6PIG - chains H and I of the 11 polymer chains in the assembly; structure by electron microscopy, 3.50 A resolution.

== Chain H ==
Name: type I-F CRISPR-associated endoribonuclease Cas6/Csy4
Organism: Vibrio cholerae
Sequence (198 residues; row label = number of the first residue in the row):
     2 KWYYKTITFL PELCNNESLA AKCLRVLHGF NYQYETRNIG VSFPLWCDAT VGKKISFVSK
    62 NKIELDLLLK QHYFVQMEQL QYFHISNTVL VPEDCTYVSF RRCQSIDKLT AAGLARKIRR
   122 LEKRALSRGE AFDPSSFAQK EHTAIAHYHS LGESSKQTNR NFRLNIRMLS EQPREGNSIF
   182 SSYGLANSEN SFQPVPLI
Not modelled in the structure: 199

== Chain I ==
Name: TniQ monomer 1
Organism: Vibrio cholerae
Sequence (358 residues; row label = number of the first residue in the row; note: 37 numbers in that range are skipped by the numbering (no residue carries them; nothing is unmodelled there); numbering starts at 0):
     0 AMFLQRPKPY SDESLESFFI RVANKNGYGD VHRFLEATKR FLQDIDHNGY QTFPTDITRI
    60 NPYSAKNSSS ARTASFLKLA QLTFNEPPEL LGLAINRTNM KYSPSTSAVV RGAEVFPRSL
   120 LRTHSIPCCP LCLRENGYAS YLWHFQGYEY CHSHNVPLIT TCS
   193 GHEAACTVSN WLAGHESKPL PNLPKSYRWG LVHWWMGIKD S
   236 DHFSFVQFFS NWPRSFHSII EDEVEFNLEH AVVSTSELRL KDLLGRLFFG SIRLPERNLQ
   296 HNIILGELLC YLENRLWQDK GLIANLKMNA LEATVMLNCS LDQIASMVEQ RILKPNRKSK
   361 DVTDYLFHFG DIFCLWLAEF QSDEFNRSFY VSRW
Not modelled in the structure: 0

== Interface between chain H and chain I ==
Pairs across the interface (11; chain H residue first):
  Leu-14(H) / Val-267(I)
  Leu-14(H) / Arg-274(I)
  Cys-15(H) / Val-267(I)  hydrophobic
  Asn-16(H) / Val-268(I)
  Ser-19(H) / Val-267(I)
  Ser-19(H) / Val-268(I)  hydrogen bond (side chain-backbone)
  Ser-19(H) / Ser-269(I)
  Leu-20(H) / Val-267(I)  hydrophobic
  Lys-23(H) / Glu-264(I)  salt bridge
  Gln-77(H) / Phe-261(I)
  Gln-77(H) / His-265(I)
Also at the interface, not in a pair above, chain H (11 interface residues in all): Pro-12, Tyr-74, Tyr-83, Asn-162
Also at the interface, not in a pair above, chain I (8 interface residues in all): Lys-315

== Overview ==
11 residues of chain H face 8 of chain I across their interface; the contacts include 1 hydrogen bond and 1
salt bridge. Among the polar pairs are Lys-23(H)/Glu-264(I) and Ser-19(H)/Val-268(I).
Here chain H is type I-F CRISPR-associated endoribonuclease Cas6/Csy4 and chain I is TniQ monomer 1, both from
Vibrio cholerae. Entry 6PIG (V. cholerae TniQ-Cascade complex, closed conformation) was determined by electron
microscopy (same publication as 6PIF and 6PIJ).
